7SOM - chains BI and j of the 200 polymer chains in the assembly; structure by electron microscopy, 3.70 A resolution.

[Chain BI]
Name: Tubulin beta
Source organism: Chlamydomonas reinhardtii
UniProtKB: P04690 (TBB_CHLRE); residue numbers follow UniProt; this construct covers 1-443
Sequence (443 residues; numbered 1 to 443; the number before each row is that of its first residue):
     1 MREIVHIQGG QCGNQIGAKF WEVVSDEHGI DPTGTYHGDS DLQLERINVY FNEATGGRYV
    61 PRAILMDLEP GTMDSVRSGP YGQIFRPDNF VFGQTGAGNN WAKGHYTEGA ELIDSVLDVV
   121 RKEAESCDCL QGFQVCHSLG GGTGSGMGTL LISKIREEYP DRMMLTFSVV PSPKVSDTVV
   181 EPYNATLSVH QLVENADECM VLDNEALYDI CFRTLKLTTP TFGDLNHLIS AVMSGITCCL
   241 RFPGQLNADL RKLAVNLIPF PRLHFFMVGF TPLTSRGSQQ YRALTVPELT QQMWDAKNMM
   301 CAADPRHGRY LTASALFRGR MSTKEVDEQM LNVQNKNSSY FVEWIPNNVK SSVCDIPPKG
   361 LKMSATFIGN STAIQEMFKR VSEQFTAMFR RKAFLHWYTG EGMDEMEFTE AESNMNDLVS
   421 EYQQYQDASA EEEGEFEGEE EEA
Not modelled in the structure: 433-443
Curated features (UniProtKB/Swiss-Prot):
  - binding site (GTP): Q11, E69, S138, G142, T143, G144, N204, N226
  - binding site (Mg(2+)): E69

[Chain j]
Name: Unknown protein
Source organism: Chlamydomonas reinhardtii
UniProtKB: A8HNF2; residues 1-758 here = UniProt positions 1-758
Sequence (758 residues; numbered 1 to 758; the number before each row is that of its first residue):
     1 MATYEPPRSP GSRRVRRHAM GVSNASSIDE CEASSSARST VTLIQSGRLV RLQPHERPTD
    61 SVARETRTED RPIVDKVHDK LFKAHRERFV HKVLRSYAQD DSGLLTPDQL RSALDRLHTG
   121 LDAAEKDRIV ARVAPAQHGK VHYMDFIRSL ESPQPLGGPG LGVGFPGVTP QRAAAAGTAP
   181 TFWNWQRHKK QHVPGLLEEV REGTFEQAQS DALLTSLMST KLNQYRDKLR LIFRQMDGNR
   241 NSLIDREEFI RGIAKLRINV SKAQVERLFD LCDVDKSGEL DYEEFVNRFE ENGLASAARN
   301 QTRAQPQQPD GAPATVPLAQ SLGLTQDEVA GALSHPMVHE LARSLYGKAS GATSVFVRND
   361 LTRCGQLPVR DMTRCCQALV PGISERQVAA VMAVVDPNSA GGVDYRAFVQ KLTETGVANP
   421 RMLHSAPARG EGFTATGALT RFGEGGSLTA PDALPSAGSR SLSAVGTCRS PGGSGTTVLP
   481 ISAGLGVVLQ PGGTLPPGAV TTRPAADRTS LDDLHDVCVA PFLESLSRAG NNDLPAQHDN
   541 NNNNGGAGGP ATSLPSVTRS IDMGTLSRSA SLPNAHGGSP TRFGGAGGGG GFGGTAAGLS
   601 ATGSKAPTHA TGRFSRFWDR RYADTSHITS VDPCSASYAP SEGTYVRKGW GSGDASSDFL
   661 TYQGADRDQR ARQRQAVAVR TTARSEVEAK LSGLDDASGL DDGRLQVARA TKQRYEERAE
   721 MYDRTRQQHE GGSCIFGRLP PFHEHQLEAA NTPARVFW
Not modelled in the structure: 1-38, 134-139, 428-434, 453-485, 531-605, 745-758

[Interface between chain BI and chain j]
Pairs across the interface (99; chain BI residue first):
  Q15(BI) - K712(j)
  K19(BI) - Q171(j)
  E22(BI) - G162(j)
  E22(BI) - V163(j)  hydrogen bond (side chain-backbone)
  E22(BI) - A173(j)
  V23(BI) - V163(j)
  V23(BI) - G164(j)
  D26(BI) - P159(j)
  D26(BI) - G160(j)
  D26(BI) - L161(j)  hydrogen bond (side chain-backbone)
  D26(BI) - G162(j)
  D26(BI) - V163(j)
  D26(BI) - G164(j)  hydrogen bond (side chain-backbone)
  E27(BI) - L156(j)
  P32(BI) - L161(j)
  P32(BI) - A175(j)  hydrophobic
  D39(BI) - T66(j)  hydrogen bond (backbone-side chain)
  D39(BI) - G157(j)
  D39(BI) - G158(j)
  S40(BI) - T66(j)
  S40(BI) - P155(j)  hydrogen bond (side chain-backbone)
  S40(BI) - L156(j)
  S40(BI) - G157(j)  hydrogen bond (side chain-backbone)
  D41(BI) - R57(j)  salt bridge
  D41(BI) - T66(j)  hydrogen bond (backbone-backbone)
  D41(BI) - R67(j)
  D41(BI) - T68(j)
  L42(BI) - T66(j)
  L42(BI) - R71(j)
  L42(BI) - P155(j)  hydrophobic
  Q43(BI) - L156(j)
  L44(BI) - I44(j)
  L44(BI) - Q45(j)
  L44(BI) - S46(j)  hydrogen bond (backbone-backbone)
  E45(BI) - I44(j)
  E45(BI) - S46(j)
  E45(BI) - G47(j)  hydrogen bond (backbone-backbone)
  R46(BI) - G47(j)
  I47(BI) - S46(j)
  N48(BI) - S46(j)  hydrogen bond (side chain-backbone)
  N48(BI) - G47(j)
  E53(BI) - S46(j)  hydrogen bond
  D74(BI) - R704(j)  salt bridge
  D74(BI) - L705(j)
  D74(BI) - A708(j)
  S75(BI) - R709(j)  hydrogen bond (backbone-side chain)
  S75(BI) - K712(j)
  R77(BI) - L705(j)
  S78(BI) - L705(j)
  S78(BI) - R709(j)  hydrogen bond (backbone-side chain)
  G79(BI) - R709(j)
  P80(BI) - A173(j)  hydrophobic
  Y81(BI) - L161(j)  hydrogen bond (side chain-backbone)
  Y81(BI) - G162(j)
  K216(BI) - Q727(j)  hydrogen bond (backbone-side chain)
  L217(BI) - D723(j)
  T218(BI) - D723(j)  hydrogen bond
  T218(BI) - R726(j)
  T218(BI) - Q727(j)
  T219(BI) - A719(j)  hydrogen bond (side chain-backbone)
  T219(BI) - D723(j)
  T221(BI) - E716(j)  hydrogen bond
  T221(BI) - A719(j)
  G223(BI) - Q171(j)
  D224(BI) - Q171(j)
  H227(BI) - V163(j)
  H227(BI) - G164(j)  hydrogen bond (side chain-backbone)
  H227(BI) - F165(j)
  H227(BI) - P166(j)
  L228(BI) - P166(j)  hydrophobic
  A231(BI) - P166(j)  hydrophobic
  F242(BI) - L156(j)  hydrophobic
  F270(BI) - F165(j)  hydrophobic
  F270(BI) - P166(j)  hydrophobic
  P272(BI) - F165(j)  hydrophobic
  L273(BI) - P166(j)  hydrophobic
  R276(BI) - G167(j)  hydrogen bond (side chain-backbone)
  R276(BI) - P170(j)
  Q279(BI) - G167(j)  hydrogen bond (side chain-backbone)
  Q279(BI) - V168(j)
  R320(BI) - D75(j)  salt bridge
  R320(BI) - H78(j)
  R320(BI) - D79(j)  salt bridge
  R320(BI) - K83(j)
  M321(BI) - K83(j)  hydrogen bond (backbone-side chain)
  S322(BI) - K83(j)  hydrogen bond
  P357(BI) - L156(j)
  P358(BI) - F165(j)  hydrophobic
  K359(BI) - L156(j)
  K359(BI) - G158(j)
  K359(BI) - F165(j)
  G360(BI) - Q154(j)
  L361(BI) - Q154(j)
  L361(BI) - F165(j)  hydrophobic
  L361(BI) - V168(j)  hydrophobic
  K362(BI) - E151(j)  hydrogen bond (side chain-backbone)
  K362(BI) - S152(j)
  K362(BI) - P153(j)
  S364(BI) - F165(j)
Also at the interface, not in a pair above, chain BI (55 interface residues in all): G71, L215, T274, I356
Also at the interface, not in a pair above, chain j (49 interface residues in all): T169, A176, Y715, Y722

[Overview]
Chain BI and chain j form an interface of 55 and 49 residues respectively, with 24 hydrogen bonds and 4 salt
bridges. Polar pairs include D41(BI)-R57(j), D74(BI)-R704(j) and R320(BI)-D75(j). From UniProt: 8 GTP-binding
residues and Mg2+-binding residue E69(BI) on chain BI.
Here chain BI is Tubulin beta and chain j is Unknown protein, both from Chlamydomonas reinhardtii. Entry 7SOM
(Ciliary C2 central pair apparatus isolated from Chlamydomonas reinhardtii) was determined by electron
microscopy.
